7YI5 - chains M and O of the 16 polymer chains in the assembly; structure by electron microscopy, 3.96 A resolution.

Chain M:
Molecule: Histone H2A
From: Xenopus laevis
UniProt: Q6AZJ8 (Q6AZJ8_XENLA); residues 1-129 here correspond to UniProt positions 2-130 (UniProt number = residue number + 1)
Chain sequence (129 residues; numbered 1 to 129; the number before each row is that of its first residue):
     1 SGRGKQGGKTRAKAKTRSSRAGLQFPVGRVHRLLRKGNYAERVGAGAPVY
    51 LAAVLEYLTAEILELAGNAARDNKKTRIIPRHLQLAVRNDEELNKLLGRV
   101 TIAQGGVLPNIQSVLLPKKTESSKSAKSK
Disordered / not traced: 1-11, 119-129

Chain O:
Molecule: Wisdom 601 DNA
From: synthetic construct
Sequence (167 nucleotides; each row starts with the number of its first residue; numbers below 1 keep their minus sign (DC-73 is residue -73)):
   -73 CTGGAGAATCCCGGTCTGCAGGCCGCTCAATTGGTCGTAGACAGCTCTAG
   -23 CACCGCTTAAACGCACGTACGCGCTGTCCCCCGCGTTTTAACCGCCAAGG
    27 GGATTACTCCCTAGTCTCCAGGCACGTGTCAGATATATACATCCTGTGCA
    77 TGTATTGAACAGCGACC
Disordered / not traced: 78-93

Chain M / chain O interface:
Pairs across the interface (13; chain M residue first):
  Arg29(M) with DC49(O), salt bridge to the phosphate
  Arg35(M) with DA39(O), salt bridge to the phosphate
  Arg42(M) with DA39(O), phosphate contact
  Val43(M) with DT38(O), sugar contact; DA39(O), hydrogen bond to the phosphate
  Gly44(M) with DT38(O), phosphate contact
  Ala45(M) with DT38(O), hydrogen bond to the phosphate
  Lys75(M) with DG58(O), phosphate contact; DA59(O), salt bridge to the phosphate
  Thr76(M) with DA57(O), hydrogen bond to the phosphate; DG58(O), hydrogen bond to the phosphate
  Arg77(M) with DA57(O), hydrogen bond to the sugar; DG58(O), hydrogen bond to the phosphate
Also at the interface, not in a pair above, chain M (12 interface residues in all): His31, Glu41, Lys74
Also at the interface, not in a pair above, chain O (7 interface residues in all): DG48

Overview:
Chain M and chain O form an interface of 12 and 7 residues respectively; the contacts include 6 hydrogen bonds
and 3 salt bridges. Polar contacts include Arg77(M)-DA57(O), Val43(M)-DA39(O) and Ala45(M)-DT38(O).
Here chain M is Histone H2A (Xenopus laevis) and chain O is Wisdom 601 DNA (synthetic construct). Entry 7YI5
(Cryo-EM structure of Rpd3S complex bound to H3K36me3 nucleosome in loose state) was determined by electron
microscopy, deposited together with 7YI0, 7YI1, 7YI2, 7YI3 and 7YI4.
